PDB entry 1I9J | X-ray diffraction, 2.60 A resolution | chains L and H

[Chain L]
Name: Recombinant monoclonal anti-testosterone fab fragment light chain
Source organism: Mus musculus
UniProt: Q99M37 (Q99M37); residues 1-219 here correspond to UniProt positions 20-238 (UniProt number = residue number + 19)
Chain sequence (219 residues; row label = number of the first residue in the row):
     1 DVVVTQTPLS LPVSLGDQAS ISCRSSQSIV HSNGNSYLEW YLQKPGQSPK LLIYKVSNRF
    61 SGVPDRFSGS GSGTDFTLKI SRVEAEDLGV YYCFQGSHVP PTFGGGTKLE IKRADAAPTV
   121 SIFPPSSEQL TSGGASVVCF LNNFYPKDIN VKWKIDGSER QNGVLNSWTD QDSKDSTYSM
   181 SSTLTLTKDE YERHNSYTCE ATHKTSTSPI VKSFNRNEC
Disulfide bonds: Cys23-Cys93, Cys139-Cys199
Ligand contacts: testosterone (TES): Glu39, Phe94, Gly96, Val99, Pro101

[Chain H]
Name: Recombinant monoclonal anti-testosterone fab fragment heavy chain
Source organism: Mus musculus
UniProt: Q9R1A4 (Q9R1A4_MOUSE); aligned to UniProt positions 1-219 over residues 2-220 (the alignment contains insertions or deletions, so no single offset holds)
Chain sequence (220 residues; each row starts with the number of its first residue):
     1 EVKLVESGGG LVKPGGSLKL SCAASGFTFS TYALSWVRQT ADKRLEWVAS IVSGGNTYYS
    61 GSVKGRFTIS RDIARNILYL QMSSLRSEDT AMYYCAREYY GYVGLAYWGQ GTLVTVSAAK
   121 TTPPSVYPLA PGSAAQTNSM VTLGCLVKGY FPEPVTVTWN SGSLSSGVHT FPAVLQSDLY
   181 TLSSSVTVPS STWPSETVTC NVAHPASSTK VDKKIVPRDC
Disulfide bonds: Cys22-Cys95, Cys145-Cys200
Ligand contacts: testosterone (TES): Ala33, Ser35, Trp47, Ser50, Val52, Tyr58, Glu98, Tyr102, Val103, Gly104, Leu105

[Interface between chain L and chain H]
Contacting residue pairs (72):
  Glu39(L) - Val103(H)
  Glu39(L) - Gly104(H)  hydrogen bond (side chain-backbone)
  Glu39(L) - Leu105(H)
  Tyr41(L) - Gly104(H)
  Tyr41(L) - Leu105(H)  hydrogen bond (side chain-backbone)
  Gln43(L) - Gln39(H)  hydrogen bond
  Gln43(L) - Tyr94(H)
  Gln47(L) - Tyr94(H)
  Ser48(L) - Tyr94(H)
  Ser48(L) - Gly109(H)  hydrogen bond (side chain-backbone)
  Ser48(L) - Gln110(H)
  Pro49(L) - Trp108(H)
  Leu51(L) - Leu105(H)
  Tyr54(L) - Tyr99(H)
  Tyr54(L) - Tyr100(H)
  Tyr54(L) - Val103(H)  hydrophobic
  Phe60(L) - Tyr99(H)  hydrophobic
  Phe60(L) - Ala106(H)  hydrophobic
  Tyr92(L) - Gln39(H)  hydrogen bond
  Tyr92(L) - Lys43(H)  hydrogen bond (side chain-backbone)
  Tyr92(L) - Leu45(H)  hydrophobic
  Pro100(L) - Trp47(H)  hydrophobic
  Pro101(L) - Trp47(H)
  Phe103(L) - Leu45(H)
  Phe103(L) - Leu105(H)  hydrophobic
  Gly105(L) - Arg44(H)
  Ser121(L) - Thr142(H)
  Phe123(L) - Leu129(H)
  Phe123(L) - Ala130(H)
  Phe123(L) - Pro131(H)
  Phe123(L) - Thr142(H)
  Pro124(L) - Ala130(H)
  Pro124(L) - Arg218(H)
  Ser126(L) - Tyr127(H)
  Ser126(L) - Pro128(H)
  Ser127(L) - Asp219(H)  hydrogen bond
  Glu128(L) - Tyr127(H)
  Glu128(L) - Pro128(H)
  Glu128(L) - Lys213(H)  salt bridge
  Gln129(L) - Tyr127(H)
  Gln129(L) - Lys148(H)
  Ser132(L) - Tyr127(H)  hydrogen bond
  Ser136(L) - Leu146(H)
  Ser136(L) - Lys148(H)
  Phe140(L) - Leu129(H)  hydrophobic
  Phe140(L) - Phe171(H)  hydrophobic
  Phe140(L) - Ser183(H)
  Phe140(L) - Ser184(H)
  Phe140(L) - Ser185(H)
  Asn142(L) - His169(H)
  Asn142(L) - Phe171(H)
  Asn142(L) - Ser185(H)
  Asn143(L) - His169(H)  hydrogen bond
  Leu165(L) - Gln176(H)
  Asn166(L) - Val174(H)
  Ser167(L) - Phe171(H)
  Ser167(L) - Pro172(H)  hydrogen bond (side chain-backbone)
  Ser167(L) - Val174(H)
  Trp168(L) - Pro172(H)
  Thr169(L) - Thr170(H)
  Thr169(L) - Phe171(H)
  Thr169(L) - Pro172(H)
  Ser179(L) - His169(H)  hydrogen bond
  Ser179(L) - Phe171(H)
  Met180(L) - Phe171(H)
  Ser181(L) - Phe171(H)
  Ser181(L) - Ser183(H)  hydrogen bond
  Thr185(L) - Lys148(H)
  Cys219(L) - Gly132(H)
  Cys219(L) - Ser133(H)
  Cys219(L) - Asp219(H)
  Cys219(L) - Cys220(H)  disulfide
Also at the interface, not in a pair above, chain L (45 interface residues in all): Tyr37, Lys55, Val99, Gly104, Pro125, Val138, Thr183, Lys212, Glu218
Also at the interface, not in a pair above, chain H (46 interface residues in all): Val37, Glu46, Ser60, Tyr102, Tyr107, Thr137, Leu143, Gly144
Cross-chain cystine bridges: Cys219(L)-Cys220(H)

[Summary]
45 residues of chain L and 46 residues of chain H are in contact, with 1 disulfide bond, 12 hydrogen bonds and
1 salt bridge. Among the polar pairs are Glu128(L)-Lys213(H), Glu39(L)-Gly104(H) and Tyr41(L)-Leu105(H).
Testosterone is bound between chain L and chain H.
Here chain L is Recombinant monoclonal anti-testosterone fab fragment light chain and chain H is Recombinant
monoclonal anti-testosterone fab fragment heavy chain, both from Mus musculus. Entry 1I9J (Testosterone
complex structure of the recombinant monoclonal wild type anti-testosterone fab fragment) was determined by
X-ray diffraction together with 1I9I from the same study.
